PDB entry 3X1Y | X-ray diffraction, 1.17 A resolution | chain A

# Chain A
Protein: Ras-related protein Rap-1b
Source organism: Rattus norvegicus
Notes: fragment: ras-related protein rap1b
UniProtKB: Q62636 (RAP1B_RAT); residue numbers follow UniProt; this construct covers 1-167
Sequence (167 residues; numbered 1 to 167; the number before each row is that of its first residue):
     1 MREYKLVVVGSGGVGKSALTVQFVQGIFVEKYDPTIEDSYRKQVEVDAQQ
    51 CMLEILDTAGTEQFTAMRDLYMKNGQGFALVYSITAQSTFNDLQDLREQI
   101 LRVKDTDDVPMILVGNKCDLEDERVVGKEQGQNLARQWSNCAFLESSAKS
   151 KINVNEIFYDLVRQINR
Disordered / not traced: 167
Construct notes: engineered mutation Val9 (Leu in Q62636)
Ion coordination: Mg2+: Ser17 (together with GMP-PNP); Cd2+: Glu156, Asp160
Ligand contacts: GMP-PNP (GNP; phosphoaminophosphonic acid-guanylate ester): Ser11, Gly12, Gly13, Val14, Gly15, Lys16, Ser17, Ala18, Phe28, Val29, Glu30, Lys31, Asp33, Ala59, Gly60, Gln63, Asn116, Lys117, Asp119, Leu120, Ser147, Ala148, Lys149
Curated features (UniProtKB/Swiss-Prot):
  - motif: Tyr32 to Tyr40 (Effector region)
  - binding site (GTP): Gly10 to Ala18, Asp57 to Thr61, Asn116 to Asp119, Ser147 to Lys149
  - modified residue: Ser39 (ADP-ribosylserine)
Reported in the primary citation:
  - conformationally variable residues (side-chain flip): Tyr71
  - catalytic residues: Gln63 (citing earlier work)

# Overview
Bound to chain A: GMP-PNP. Glu156 and Asp160 coordinate Cd2+. UniProt lists 21 GTP-binding residues. The paper
reports the catalytic residue Gln63; conformational variability at Tyr71.
Chain A is Ras-related protein Rap-1b (Rattus norvegicus); the structure, Ras-related protein Rap1B(L9V) with
GppNHp, was determined by X-ray diffraction, deposited together with 3X1W, 3X1X and 3X1Z.
